PDB entry 5AHU | X-ray diffraction, 2.69 A resolution | chains B and D of the 4 polymer chains in the assembly

[Chain B (and D)]
Name: Farnesyl pyrophosphate synthase
Organism: Trypanosoma brucei
Notes: chain D of this document is another copy of the same molecule, construct and numbering; everything in this record applies to it too
UniProtKB: Q86C09 (Q86C09_9TRYP); numbering as in UniProt (aligned over 74-367)
Sequence (294 residues; each row starts with the number of its first residue):
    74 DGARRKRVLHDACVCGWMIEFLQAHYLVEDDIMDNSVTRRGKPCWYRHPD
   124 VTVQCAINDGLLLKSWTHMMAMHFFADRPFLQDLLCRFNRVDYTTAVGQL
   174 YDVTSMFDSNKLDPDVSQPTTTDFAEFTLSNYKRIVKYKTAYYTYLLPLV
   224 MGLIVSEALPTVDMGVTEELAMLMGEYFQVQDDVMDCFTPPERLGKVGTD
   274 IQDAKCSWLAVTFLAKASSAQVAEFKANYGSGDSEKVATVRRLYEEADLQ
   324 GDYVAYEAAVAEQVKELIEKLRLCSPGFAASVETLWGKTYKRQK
Ion coordination: Mg2+ site 1: Asp103, Asp107 (together with G76); Mg2+ site 2: Asp255 (together with G76)
Residues lining bound ligands: G76 ([2-(1-heptyl-1H-imidazol-3-ium-3-yl)ethane-1,1-diyl]bis(phosphonate)): His98, Tyr99, Leu100, Asp103, Asp104, Met106, Asp107, Arg112, Thr168, Ala169, Gln172, Asp175, Lys212, Thr213, Tyr216, Gln252, Asp255, Lys269, Asp273

[Chain B / chain D interface]
Contacting residue pairs (59; chain B residue first):
  Glu102(B) - Ile130(D)
  Ile105(B) - Ile130(D)  hydrophobic
  Met106(B) - Gln127(D)
  Met106(B) - Ile130(D)  hydrophobic
  Trp118(B) - Pro187(D)  hydrophobic
  His121(B) - Pro187(D)
  His121(B) - Asp188(D)  salt bridge
  Pro122(B) - Pro187(D)
  Pro122(B) - Asp188(D)
  Pro122(B) - Ser190(D)  hydrogen bond (backbone-side chain)
  Asp123(B) - Asp186(D)
  Asp123(B) - Pro187(D)  hydrogen bond (backbone-backbone)
  Asp123(B) - Val189(D)
  Thr125(B) - Phe180(D)
  Gln127(B) - Met106(D)
  Cys128(B) - Val176(D)  hydrophobic
  Ile130(B) - Glu102(D)
  Ile130(B) - Ile105(D)  hydrophobic
  Asn131(B) - Met106(D)
  Asn131(B) - Ala169(D)  hydrogen bond (side chain-backbone)
  Asn131(B) - Gln172(D)
  Asn131(B) - Leu173(D)
  Leu134(B) - Leu134(D)  hydrophobic
  Leu135(B) - Ala169(D)
  Leu135(B) - Val170(D)
  Ser138(B) - Asp165(D)
  Ser138(B) - Tyr166(D)
  Trp139(B) - Tyr166(D)  hydrogen bond
  His141(B) - Asn162(D)
  Met142(B) - Arg163(D)
  Met142(B) - Tyr166(D)  hydrophobic
  Met145(B) - Cys159(D)  hydrophobic
  Leu154(B) - Gln155(D)
  Gln155(B) - Leu154(D)
  Gln155(B) - Gln155(D)
  Asn162(B) - His141(D)
  Arg163(B) - Met142(D)
  Asp165(B) - Ser138(D)
  Tyr166(B) - Leu135(D)  hydrophobic
  Tyr166(B) - Ser138(D)
  Tyr166(B) - Trp139(D)  hydrogen bond
  Tyr166(B) - Met142(D)  hydrophobic
  Ala169(B) - Asn131(D)  hydrogen bond (backbone-side chain)
  Ala169(B) - Leu135(D)  hydrophobic
  Val170(B) - Leu135(D)
  Gln172(B) - Asn131(D)
  Leu173(B) - Asn131(D)
  Val176(B) - Cys128(D)  hydrophobic
  Phe180(B) - Thr125(D)
  Asp186(B) - Asp123(D)
  Pro187(B) - Trp118(D)  hydrophobic
  Pro187(B) - His121(D)
  Pro187(B) - Pro122(D)
  Pro187(B) - Asp123(D)  hydrogen bond (backbone-backbone)
  Pro187(B) - Val124(D)  hydrophobic
  Asp188(B) - His121(D)  salt bridge
  Asp188(B) - Pro122(D)
  Val189(B) - Asp123(D)
  Ser190(B) - Pro122(D)
Other interface residues (no listed pair), chain B (41 interface residues in all): His98, Val124, Ala149, Cys159, Thr177
Other interface residues (no listed pair), chain D (42 interface residues in all): His98, Asp132, Met145, Ala149, Thr177

[Summary]
41 residues of chain B and 42 residues of chain D are in contact; the contacts include 7 hydrogen bonds and 2
salt bridges. Among the polar pairs are His121(B)-Asp188(D), Pro122(B)-Ser190(D) and Asn131(B)-Ala169(D).
Chain B binds compound G76.
Both chains are Farnesyl pyrophosphate synthase (Trypanosoma brucei). Entry 5AHU (T. Brucei Farnesyl
Diphosphate Synthase Complexed with Bisphosphonate BPH-1326) was determined by X-ray diffraction together with
5AEL and 5AFX from the same study.
